4RG7 - chains A and B; structure by X-ray diffraction, 4.25 A resolution (low resolution: residue-level contacts below are approximate; hydrogen-bond / salt-bridge calls are withheld).

== Chain A (and B) ==
Molecule: Cell division cycle protein 27 homolog
Source organism: Homo sapiens
Notes: chain B of this document is another copy of the same molecule, construct and numbering; everything in this record applies to it too
UniProt: P30260 (CDC27_HUMAN); the construct has insertions or renumbered stretches relative to UniProt, so the offset changes along the chain: 1-180 = UniProt 1-180; 453-830 = UniProt 447-824
Chain sequence (560 residues; each row starts with the number of its first residue; note: 272 numbers in that range are skipped by the numbering (no residue carries them; nothing is unmodelled there); numbers below 1 keep their minus sign (Gly-1 is residue -1)):
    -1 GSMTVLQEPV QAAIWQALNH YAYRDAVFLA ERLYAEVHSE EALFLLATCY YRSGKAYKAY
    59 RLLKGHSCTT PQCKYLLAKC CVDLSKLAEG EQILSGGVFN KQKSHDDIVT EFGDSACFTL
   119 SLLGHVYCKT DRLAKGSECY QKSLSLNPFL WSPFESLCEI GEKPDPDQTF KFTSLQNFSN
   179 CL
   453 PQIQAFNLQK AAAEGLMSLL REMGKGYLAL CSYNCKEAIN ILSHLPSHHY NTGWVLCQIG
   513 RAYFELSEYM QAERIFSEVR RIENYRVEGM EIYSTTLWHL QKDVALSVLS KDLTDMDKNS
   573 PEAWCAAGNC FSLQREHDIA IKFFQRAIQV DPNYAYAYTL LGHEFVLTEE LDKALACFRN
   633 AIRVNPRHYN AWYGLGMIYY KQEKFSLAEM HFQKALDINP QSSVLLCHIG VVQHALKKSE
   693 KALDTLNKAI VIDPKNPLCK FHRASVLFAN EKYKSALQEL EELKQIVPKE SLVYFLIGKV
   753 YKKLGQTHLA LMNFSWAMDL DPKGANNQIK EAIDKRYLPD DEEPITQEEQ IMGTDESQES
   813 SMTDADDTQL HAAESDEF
Disordered / not traced: -1 to 4, 172-180, 453-461, 689-696, 775-830 (chain B: -1 to 5, 172-180, 453-464, 688-696, 775-830)
Differences from the reference sequence: expression tag (-1 to 0)
UniProt features mapped onto this chain:
  - modified residue: Ser827 (Phosphoserine)
What the authors report for this chain:
  - mutagenesis - N581A/L612A, S584A/E616R: decreased catalytic activity on CDH1

== How chain A and chain B interact ==
Contacting residue pairs (67):
  Ala15(A) with Phe116(B)
  Asn17(A) with Arg50(B)
  His18(A) with Tyr73(B); Ser113(B); Phe116(B)
  Tyr19(A) with Thr46(B); Tyr49(B); Arg50(B); Leu74(B)
  Ala20(A) with Phe116(B)
  Arg22(A) with Glu153(B)
  Phe26(A) with Trp149(B); Trp506(B)
  Leu27(A) with Phe147(B)
  Glu29(A) with Trp506(B)
  Arg30(A) with Met475(B); His501(B); Thr504(B)
  Ala33(A) with His500(B); His501(B)
  Glu34(A) with His501(B)
  Thr46(A) with Tyr19(B)
  Tyr48(A) with Tyr537(B)
  Tyr49(A) with Tyr19(B)
  Arg50(A) with Tyr19(B); Arg50(B)
  Tyr55(A) with Tyr537(B); Val539(B); Met568(B); Asp569(B)
  Lys56(A) with Tyr537(B)
  Arg59(A) with Asn536(B); Tyr537(B)
  Leu60(A) with Tyr537(B)
  Tyr73(A) with His18(B)
  Leu74(A) with Tyr19(B)
  Lys77(A) with His18(B); Tyr19(B)
  Asp112(A) with Gln14(B)
  Ser113(A) with His18(B)
  Phe116(A) with Gln14(B); Ala15(B); His18(B); Ala20(B)
  Phe147(A) with Leu27(B)
  Leu148(A) with Asp23(B)
  Trp149(A) with Phe26(B)
  Ser150(A) with Arg22(B); Asp23(B)
  Pro151(A) with Asp23(B)
  Ala464(A) with Pro7(B)
  His500(A) with Ala33(B); His36(B)
  His501(A) with Arg30(B); Ala33(B); Glu34(B)
  Thr504(A) with Arg30(B)
  Trp506(A) with Phe26(B); Glu29(B)
  Tyr537(A) with Tyr48(B); Tyr55(B); Lys56(B); Arg59(B); Leu60(B)
  Val539(A) with Tyr55(B)
  Met568(A) with Tyr55(B)
  Asp569(A) with Tyr55(B)
Also at the interface, not in a pair above, chain A (45 interface residues in all): Gln14, Asp23, Asn145, Leu468, Arg538
Also at the interface, not in a pair above, chain B (48 interface residues in all): Val8, Ala11, Trp13, Leu148, Ser150, Leu472, Glu535, Arg538

== In short ==
45 residues of chain A and 48 residues of chain B are in contact. The paper reports that N581A/L612A and
S584A/E616R of chain A reduce catalytic activity on CDH1.
Both chains are Cell division cycle protein 27 homolog (Homo sapiens). Entry 4RG7 (Crystal structure of APC3)
was determined by X-ray diffraction.
